PDB entry 7SZQ | X-ray diffraction, 2.80 A resolution | chain A

[Chain A]
Protein: Histone acetyltransferase p300
From: Homo sapiens
Notes: EC 2.3.1.48, 2.3.1.-
UniProtKB: Q09472 (EP300_HUMAN); residue numbers follow UniProt; this construct covers 1279-1666
Chain sequence (389 residues; row label = number of the first residue in the row):
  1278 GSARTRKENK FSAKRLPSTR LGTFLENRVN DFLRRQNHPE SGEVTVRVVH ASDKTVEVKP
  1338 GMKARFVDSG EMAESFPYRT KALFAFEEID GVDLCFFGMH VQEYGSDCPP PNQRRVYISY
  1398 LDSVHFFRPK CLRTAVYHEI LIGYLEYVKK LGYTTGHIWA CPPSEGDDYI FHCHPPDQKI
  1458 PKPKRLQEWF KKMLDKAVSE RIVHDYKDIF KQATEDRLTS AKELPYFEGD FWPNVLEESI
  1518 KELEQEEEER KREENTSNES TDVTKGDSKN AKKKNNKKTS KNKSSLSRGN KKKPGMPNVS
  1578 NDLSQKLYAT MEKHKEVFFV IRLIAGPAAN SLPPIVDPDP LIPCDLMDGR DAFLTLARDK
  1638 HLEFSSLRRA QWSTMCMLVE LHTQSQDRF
Disordered / not traced: 1278-1284, 1524-1578, 1664-1666
Differences from the reference sequence: expression tag (1278); engineered mutation Phe-1467 (Tyr in Q09472)
Curated features (UniProtKB/Swiss-Prot):
  - zinc finger: Arg-1665 (ZZ-type)
  - region: Tyr-1397 to Asp-1399 (Interaction with histone)
  - binding site (acetyl-CoA): Leu-1398 to Ser-1400, Arg-1410, Thr-1411, Ile-1457, Arg-1462, Trp-1466
  - modified residue (N6-acetyllysine): Lys-1336, Lys-1473, Lys-1499, Lys-1542, Lys-1546, Lys-1549, Lys-1554, Lys-1555, Lys-1558, Lys-1560, Lys-1583
Residues lining bound ligands: ETL (1-[1-(4-chlorophenyl)cyclopentane-1-carbonyl]-N-1H-pyrazolo[4,3-b]pyridin-5-yl-D-prolinamide): Phe-1374, Leu-1398, Asp-1399, Ser-1400, Tyr-1414, Cys-1438, Pro-1440, Gly-1443, Asp-1444, Asp-1445, Tyr-1446, His-1451, Gln-1455, Lys-1456, Ile-1457, Pro-1458, Arg-1462, Leu-1463, Trp-1466

[In short]
Bound to chain A: compound ETL. Curated annotation (UniProt) lists 8 acetyl-CoA-binding residues.
Chain A is Histone acetyltransferase p300 (Homo sapiens); the structure, Human P300 complexed with an
azaindazole inhibitor, was determined by X-ray diffraction together with 7SS8 and 7SSK from the same study.
